Entry 1CSI (X-ray diffraction, 1.70 A resolution); this record covers chain A.

Chain A:
Name: Citrate synthase
Source organism: Gallus gallus
Notes: EC 4.1.3.7
UniProtKB: P23007 (CISY_CHICK); residues 3-433 here correspond to UniProt positions 30-460 (UniProt number = residue number + 27)
Amino-acid sequence (435 residues; numbered 3 to 437; the number before each row is that of its first residue):
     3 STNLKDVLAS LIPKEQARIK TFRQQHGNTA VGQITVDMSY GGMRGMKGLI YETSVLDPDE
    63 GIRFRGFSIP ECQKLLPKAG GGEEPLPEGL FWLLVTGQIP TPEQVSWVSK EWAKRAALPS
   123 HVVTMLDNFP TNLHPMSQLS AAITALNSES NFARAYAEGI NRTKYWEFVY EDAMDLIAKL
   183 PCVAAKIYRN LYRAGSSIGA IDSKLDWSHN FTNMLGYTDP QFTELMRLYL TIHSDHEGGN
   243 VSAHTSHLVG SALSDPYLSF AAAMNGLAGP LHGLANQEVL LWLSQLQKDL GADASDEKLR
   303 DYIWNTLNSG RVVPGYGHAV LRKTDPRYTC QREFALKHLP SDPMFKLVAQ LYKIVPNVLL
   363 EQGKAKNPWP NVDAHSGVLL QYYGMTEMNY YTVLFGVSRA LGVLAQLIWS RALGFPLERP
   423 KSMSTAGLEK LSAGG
Sequence notes: conflict V9 (Ile36 in P23007), S12 (Asp39 in P23007), A32 (Val59 in P23007), 22 further conflict positions vs the reference (P23007) not listed
Ligand contacts:
  - carboxymethyldethia coenzyme A (CMX): R46, R164, P272, L273, H274, G275, A277, L309, R313, V314, V315, P316, G317, Y318, G319, H320, A321, L361, Q364, K366, A367, K368, N369, N373, V374, D375, F397, P418, L419
  - oxaloacetate ion (OAA): L58, H238, N242, H274, H320, R329, F397, R401, R421
Curated features (UniProtKB/Swiss-Prot):
  - binding site (oxaloacetate): R302

Overview:
Chain A binds oxaloacetate ion and carboxymethyldethia coenzyme A. Curated annotation (UniProt) lists
oxaloacetate-binding residue R302.
Chain A is Citrate synthase (Gallus gallus); the structure, A very short hydrogen bond provides only moderate
stabilization of an enzyme: inhibitor complex of citrate ..., was determined by X-ray diffraction, deposited
together with 1CSH.
